Entry 8J0S (electron microscopy, 2.58 A resolution); this record covers chains A and d of the 20 polymer chains in the assembly.

[Chain A]
Protein: ATP synthase subunit alpha
Organism: Mycobacterium tuberculosis
Notes: EC 7.1.2.2
UniProtKB: P9WPU7 (ATPA_MYCTU); residues 1-549 here = UniProt positions 1-549
Chain sequence (549 residues; numbered 1 to 549; the number before each row is that of its first residue):
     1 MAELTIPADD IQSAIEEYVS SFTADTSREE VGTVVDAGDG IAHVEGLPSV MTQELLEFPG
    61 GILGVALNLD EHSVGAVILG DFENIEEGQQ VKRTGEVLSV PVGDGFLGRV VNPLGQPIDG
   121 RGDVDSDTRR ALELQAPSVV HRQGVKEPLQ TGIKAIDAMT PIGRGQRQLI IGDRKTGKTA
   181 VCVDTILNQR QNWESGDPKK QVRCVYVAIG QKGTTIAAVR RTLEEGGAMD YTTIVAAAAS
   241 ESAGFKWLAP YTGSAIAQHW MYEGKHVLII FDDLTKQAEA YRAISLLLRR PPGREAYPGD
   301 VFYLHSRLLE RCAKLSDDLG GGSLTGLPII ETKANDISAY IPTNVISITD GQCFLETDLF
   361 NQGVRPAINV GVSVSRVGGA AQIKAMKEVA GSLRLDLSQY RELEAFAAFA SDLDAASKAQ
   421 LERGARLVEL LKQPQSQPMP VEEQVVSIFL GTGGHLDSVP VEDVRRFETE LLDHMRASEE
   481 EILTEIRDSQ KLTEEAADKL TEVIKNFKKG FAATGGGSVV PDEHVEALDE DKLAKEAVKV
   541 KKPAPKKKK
Not modelled in the structure: 1-4, 522-549
Metal / ion sites: Mg2+: T179 (together with ATP)
Residues lining bound ligands: ATP (adenosine-5'-triphosphate): R174, K175, T176, G177, K178, T179, A180, E331, F360, R365, P366, Q433, P434, Q435

[Chain d]
Protein: Multifunctional fusion protein
Organism: Mycobacterium tuberculosis
UniProtKB: A0A045JVE3 (A0A045JVE3_MYCTX); numbering as in UniProt (aligned over 1-446)
Chain sequence (446 residues; numbered 1 to 446; the number before each row is that of its first residue):
     1 MSTFIGQLFG FAVIVYLVWR FIVPLVGRLM SARQDTVRQQ LADAAAAADR LAEASQAHTK
    61 ALEDAKSEAH RVVEEARTDA ERIAEQLEAQ ADVEAERIKM QGARQVDLIR AQLTRQLRLE
   121 LGHESVRQAR ELVRNHVADQ AQQSATVDRF LDQLDAMAPA TADVDYPLLA KMRSASRRAL
   181 TSLVDWFGTM AQDLDHQGLT TLAGELVSVA RLLDREAVVT RYLTVPAEDA TPRIRLIERL
   241 VSGKVGAPTL EVLRTAVSKR WSANSDLIDA IEHVSRQALL ELAERAGQVD EVEDQLFRFS
   301 RILDVQPRLA ILLGDCAVPA EGRVRLLRKV LERADSTVNP VVVALLSHTV ELLRGQAVEE
   361 AVLFLAEVAV ARRGEIVAQV GAAAELSDAQ RTRLTEVLSR IYGHPVTVQL HIDAALLGGL
   421 SIAVGDEVID GTLSSRLAAA EARLPD
Not modelled in the structure: 446

[Chain A / chain d interface]
Contacting residue pairs (46; chain A residue first):
  T5(A) - R110(d)  hydrogen bond
  I6(A) - T114(d)
  I11(A) - T114(d)
  I11(A) - R118(d)
  I15(A) - R118(d)
  I15(A) - L121(d)  hydrophobic
  Y18(A) - A440(d)  hydrogen bond (side chain-backbone)
  Y18(A) - R443(d)  hydrogen bond (side chain-backbone)
  Y18(A) - L444(d)  hydrogen bond (side chain-backbone)
  Y18(A) - P445(d)
  F22(A) - R436(d)
  F22(A) - A440(d)  hydrophobic
  F22(A) - R443(d)
  A24(A) - R436(d)  hydrogen bond (backbone-side chain)
  A24(A) - R443(d)
  D25(A) - R436(d)
  T26(A) - F150(d)
  T26(A) - Q153(d)
  T26(A) - M157(d)
  T26(A) - D430(d)
  T26(A) - G431(d)
  T26(A) - R436(d)
  R28(A) - M157(d)
  R28(A) - A160(d)
  R28(A) - I401(d)
  R28(A) - Y402(d)  hydrogen bond
  R28(A) - E427(d)  salt bridge
  R28(A) - V428(d)
  R28(A) - I429(d)
  E29(A) - E427(d)
  E29(A) - V428(d)  hydrogen bond (backbone-backbone)
  E30(A) - D426(d)
  E30(A) - E427(d)
  V31(A) - D426(d)  hydrogen bond (backbone-backbone)
  V31(A) - V428(d)  hydrophobic
  P48(A) - D426(d)
  E224(A) - R97(d)  hydrogen bond (backbone-side chain)
  E225(A) - E94(d)
  E225(A) - R97(d)  hydrogen bond (backbone-side chain)
  G226(A) - R97(d)
  G227(A) - R97(d)
  D473(A) - I83(d)
  H474(A) - E75(d)
  H474(A) - D79(d)  salt bridge
  A477(A) - R82(d)  hydrogen bond (backbone-side chain)
  S478(A) - R82(d)
Other interface residues (no listed pair), chain A (28 interface residues in all): P7, T23, S27, Q90, G120, R121
Other interface residues (no listed pair), chain d (31 interface residues in all): Q86, R104, L108, G122

[Summary]
Chain A and chain d form an interface of 28 and 31 residues respectively; the contacts include 11 hydrogen
bonds and 2 salt bridges. Polar contacts include R28(A)-E427(d), H474(A)-D79(d) and T5(A)-R110(d). Bound to
chain A: ATP.
Here chain A is ATP synthase subunit alpha and chain d is Multifunctional fusion protein, both from
Mycobacterium tuberculosis. Entry 8J0S (Cryo-EM structure of Mycobacterium tuberculosis ATP synthase in
complex with bedaquiline(BDQ)) was determined by electron microscopy together with 8J0T, 8J57, 8J58, 8JR0 and
8JR1 from the same study.
